Entry 5VS6 (X-ray diffraction, 2.27 A resolution); this record covers chains A and B.

[Chain A (and B)]
Protein: Ubiquitin carboxyl-terminal hydrolase 7
Organism: Homo sapiens
Notes: EC 3.4.19.12; chain B of this document is another copy of the same molecule, construct and numbering; everything in this record applies to it too
UniProtKB: Q93009 (UBP7_HUMAN), isoform Q93009-3; residues 208-560 here correspond to UniProt positions 192-544 (UniProt number = residue number - 16)
Sequence (353 residues; row label = number of the first residue in the row):
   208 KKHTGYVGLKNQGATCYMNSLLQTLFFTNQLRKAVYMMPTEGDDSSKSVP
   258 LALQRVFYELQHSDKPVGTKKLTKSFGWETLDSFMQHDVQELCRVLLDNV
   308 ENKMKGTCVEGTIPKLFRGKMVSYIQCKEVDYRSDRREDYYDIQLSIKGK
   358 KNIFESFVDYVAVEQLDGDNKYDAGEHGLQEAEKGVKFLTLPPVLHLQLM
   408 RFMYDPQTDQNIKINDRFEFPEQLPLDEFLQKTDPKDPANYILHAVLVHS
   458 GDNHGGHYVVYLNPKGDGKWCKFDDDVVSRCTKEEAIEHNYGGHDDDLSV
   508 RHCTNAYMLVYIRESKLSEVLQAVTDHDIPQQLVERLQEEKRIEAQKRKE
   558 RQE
Not modelled in the structure: 501-508, 555-560 (chain B: 208, 501-509, 555-560)
Residues lining bound ligands: 9QD (N-[3-({4-hydroxy-1-[(3R)-3-phenylbutanoyl]piperidin-4-yl}methyl)-4-oxo-3,4-dihydroquinazolin-7-yl]-3-(4-methylpiperazin-1-yl)propanamide): Y224, D295, V296, Q297, Q351, Q405, L406, M407, R408, F409, M410, K420, H456, D459, N460, H461, Y465, Y514
Reported in the primary citation:
  - binding site for 9QD: D295, V296, Q297, R408, F409, K420, H456, N460, Y465, Y514
  - conformationally variable residues (side-chain flip): F409
  - specificity-determining residues: Q351
  - contacts within the chain: Q297-Q351 (proposed by the authors, not directly observed)

[Chain A / chain B interface]
Cross-chain cystine bridges: C315(A)-C315(B)
Contacting residue pairs (12; chain A residue first):
  Q237(A) - H534(B)  hydrogen bond
  K240(A) - Q529(B)  hydrogen bond
  C315(A) - M244(B)
  C315(A) - C315(B)  disulfide
  K322(A) - H534(B)  hydrogen bond (side chain-backbone)
  S525(A) - A530(B)
  E526(A) - T532(B)
  E526(A) - H534(B)  salt bridge
  Q529(A) - K240(B)  hydrogen bond
  Q529(A) - Q529(B)
  T532(A) - E526(B)  hydrogen bond
  H534(A) - K322(B)  hydrogen bond (backbone-side chain)
Other interface residues (no listed pair), chain A (13 interface residues in all): M244, A530, D535, P537
Other interface residues (no listed pair), chain B (14 interface residues in all): Q237, K523, S525, D535, P537

[In short]
13 residues of chain A and 14 residues of chain B are in contact, with 1 disulfide bond, 6 hydrogen bonds and
1 salt bridge. Polar pairs include E526(A)-H534(B), Q237(A)-H534(B) and K240(A)-Q529(B). Ligands of chain A:
compound 9QD. The paper reports a binding site for 9QD at D295(A), V296(A) and Q297(A) among others; the
specificity determinant Q351(A).
Chain A and chain B are both Ubiquitin carboxyl-terminal hydrolase 7 (Homo sapiens); the structure, Structure
of DUB complex, was determined by X-ray diffraction, deposited together with 5VSB and 5VSK.
